Entry 6QVE (electron microscopy, 3.70 A resolution); this record covers chains H and G of the 5 polymer chains in the assembly.

== Chain H (and G) ==
Molecule: Beta1-tubulin
From: Homo sapiens
Notes: chain G of this document is another copy of the same molecule, construct and numbering; everything in this record applies to it too
UniProtKB: A0A2K5HGL3 (A0A2K5HGL3_COLAP); the author numbering skips numbers that UniProt does not, so the offset changes along the chain: 1-44 = UniProt 1-44; 47-360 = UniProt 45-358; 369-454 = UniProt 359-444
Sequence (444 residues; numbered 1 to 454; 10 numbers in that range are skipped by the numbering (no residue carries them; nothing is unmodelled there); the number before each row is that of its first residue):
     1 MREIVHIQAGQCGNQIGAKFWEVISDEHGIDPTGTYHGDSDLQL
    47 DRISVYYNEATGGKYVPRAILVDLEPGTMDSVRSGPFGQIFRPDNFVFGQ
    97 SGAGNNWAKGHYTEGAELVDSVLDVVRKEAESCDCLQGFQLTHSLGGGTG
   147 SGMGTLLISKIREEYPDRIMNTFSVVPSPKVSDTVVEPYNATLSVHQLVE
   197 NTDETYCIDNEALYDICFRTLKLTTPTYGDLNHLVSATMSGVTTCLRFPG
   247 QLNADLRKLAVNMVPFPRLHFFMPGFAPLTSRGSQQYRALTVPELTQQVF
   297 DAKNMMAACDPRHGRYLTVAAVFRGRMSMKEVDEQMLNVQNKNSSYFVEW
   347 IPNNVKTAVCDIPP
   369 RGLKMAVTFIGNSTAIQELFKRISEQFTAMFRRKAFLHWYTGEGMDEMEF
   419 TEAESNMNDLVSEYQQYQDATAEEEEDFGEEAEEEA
Disordered / not traced: 441-454
Residues lining bound ligands:
  - GDP (guanosine-5'-diphosphate): Gly-10, Gln-11, Cys-12, Gln-15, Ala-99, Gly-142, Gly-143, Gly-144, Thr-145, Gly-146, Val-171, Asp-179, Asn-206, Tyr-224, Asn-228
  - GTP (guanosine-5'-triphosphate): Gln-247, Leu-248, Lys-254
  - taxol (TA1): Lys-19, Glu-22, Val-23, Asp-26, Glu-27, Asp-226, His-229, Ala-233, Ser-236, Thr-276, Ser-277, Arg-278, Gln-281, Arg-320, Pro-360, Arg-369, Gly-370, Leu-371

== Chain H / chain G interface ==
Residue-residue contacts (12):
  Gln-282(H) / Ala-56(G)
  Tyr-283(H) / Ala-56(G)
  Tyr-283(H) / Val-62(G)  hydrophobic
  Tyr-283(H) / Gln-85(G)  hydrogen bond (side chain-backbone)
  Tyr-283(H) / Phe-87(G)
  Tyr-283(H) / Arg-88(G)  hydrogen bond (backbone-side chain)
  Tyr-283(H) / Pro-89(G)
  Arg-284(H) / Thr-57(G)
  Arg-284(H) / Arg-88(G)
  Ala-285(H) / Thr-57(G)
  Leu-286(H) / Thr-57(G)
  Lys-338(H) / Glu-127(G)  salt bridge
Other interface residues (no listed pair), chain H (8 interface residues in all): Gln-281, Lys-299
Other interface residues (no listed pair), chain G (11 interface residues in all): Glu-55, Ile-86, Lys-124

== In short ==
8 residues of chain H face 11 of chain G across their interface, with 2 hydrogen bonds and 1 salt bridge.
Polar contacts include Lys-338(H)/Glu-127(G), Tyr-283(H)/Gln-85(G) and Tyr-283(H)/Arg-88(G). Chain H binds
GTP, GDP and taxol.
Both chains are Beta1-tubulin (Homo sapiens). Entry 6QVE (NgCKK (Naegleria Gruberi CKK) decorated 14pf
taxol-GDP microtubule) was determined by electron microscopy together with 6QUS, 6QUY and 6QVJ from the same
study.
